PDB entry 2D3R | X-ray diffraction, 2.90 A resolution | chains B and C of the 4 polymer chains in the assembly

[Chain B (and C)]
Molecule: Lectin alpha chain
Source organism: Cratylia argentea
Notes: chain C of this document is another copy of the same molecule, construct and numbering; everything in this record applies to it too
Reference sequence: P81517 (LECA_CRAFL); residue numbers follow UniProt; this construct covers 1-236
Amino-acid sequence (236 residues; numbered 1 to 236; the number before each row is that of its first residue):
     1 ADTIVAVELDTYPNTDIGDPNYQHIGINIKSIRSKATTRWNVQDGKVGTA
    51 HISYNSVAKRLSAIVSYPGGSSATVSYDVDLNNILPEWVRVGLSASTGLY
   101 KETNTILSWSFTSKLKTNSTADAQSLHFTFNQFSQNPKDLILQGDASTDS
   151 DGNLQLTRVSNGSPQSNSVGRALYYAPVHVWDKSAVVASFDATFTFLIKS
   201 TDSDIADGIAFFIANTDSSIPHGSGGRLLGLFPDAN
Bound ions: Mn2+: Glu-8, Asp-10, Asp-19, His-24; Ca2+: Asp-10, Tyr-12, Asn-14, Asp-19
Swiss-Prot annotation at these positions:
  - binding site (Mn(2+)): Glu-8, Asp-10, Asp-19, His-24, Ser-34
  - binding site (Ca(2+)): Asp-10, Tyr-12, Asn-14, Asp-19, Asp-207
  - binding site (a carbohydrate): Tyr-12, Leu-99, Tyr-100, Arg-227

[Interface between chain B and chain C]
Contacting residue pairs - 47 pairs, chain B then chain C:
  Thr-49(B) with Ser-119(C), hydrogen bond (side chain-backbone); Thr-120(C)
  His-51(B) with Lys-116(C); Thr-117(C); Val-187(C)
  Ser-53(B) with Asn-55(C), hydrogen bond
  Asn-55(B) with Ser-53(C), hydrogen bond; Ser-62(C)
  Val-57(B) with Ala-63(C); Ile-64(C), hydrophobic; Thr-74(C)
  Ala-58(B) with Arg-60(C), hydrogen bond (backbone-side chain); Ser-62(C)
  Arg-60(B) with Ala-58(C), hydrogen bond (side chain-backbone); Arg-60(C); Asp-78(C), salt bridge
  Ser-62(B) with Asn-55(C); Val-57(C); Ala-58(C)
  Ile-64(B) with Val-57(C), hydrophobic; Val-186(C), hydrophobic; Val-187(C), hydrophobic
  Ser-66(B) with Asn-118(C); Val-186(C)
  Tyr-67(B) with Asn-118(C), hydrogen bond (backbone-side chain)
  Pro-68(B) with Asn-118(C)
  Thr-74(B) with Val-57(C)
  Asp-78(B) with Arg-60(C), salt bridge
  Lys-116(B) with His-51(C); Thr-193(C)
  Thr-117(B) with His-51(C), hydrogen bond (backbone-side chain)
  Asn-118(B) with Thr-49(C), hydrogen bond (backbone-side chain); Ser-66(C); Tyr-67(C); Pro-68(C)
  Ser-119(B) with Thr-49(C), hydrogen bond (backbone-side chain); His-51(C); Thr-195(C)
  Thr-120(B) with Ser-108(C); Ser-110(C), hydrogen bond; Asn-131(C)
  Val-186(B) with Ile-64(C); Ser-66(C)
  Val-187(B) with His-51(C); Ile-64(C), hydrophobic
  Thr-193(B) with Thr-120(C)
  Thr-195(B) with Thr-120(C)
Other interface residues (no listed pair), chain B (27 interface residues in all): Ala-63, Ser-76, Ser-108, Phe-194
Other interface residues (no listed pair), chain C (30 interface residues in all): Lys-59, Ser-76, Thr-129

[Overview]
Chain B and chain C form an interface of 27 and 30 residues respectively; the contacts include 10 hydrogen
bonds and 2 salt bridges. Polar contacts include Arg-60(B)/Asp-78(C), Thr-49(B)/Ser-119(C) and
Ser-53(B)/Asn-55(C).
Chain B and chain C are both Lectin alpha chain (Cratylia argentea); the structure, Cratylia folibunda seed
lectin at acidic pH, was determined by X-ray diffraction (same publication as 2D3P).
